9J1L - chains O and o of the 15 polymer chains in the assembly; structure by electron microscopy, 3.28 A resolution.

# Chain O
Protein: FtbO
Source organism: Listeria monocytogenes
Reference sequence: A0A3T2E047 (A0A3T2E047_LISMN); numbering as in UniProt (aligned over 1-146)
Sequence (146 residues; row label = number of the first residue in the row):
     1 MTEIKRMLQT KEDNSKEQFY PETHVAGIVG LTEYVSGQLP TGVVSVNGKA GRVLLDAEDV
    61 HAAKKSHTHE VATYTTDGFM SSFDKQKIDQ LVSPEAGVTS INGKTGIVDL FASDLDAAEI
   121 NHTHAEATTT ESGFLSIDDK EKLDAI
Not modelled in the structure: 1
Metal / ion sites: Fe ion site 1: H67, H69 (shared with 2 residues of chain 3; H67(o) of chain o); Fe ion site 2: H122, H124 (shared with 2 residues of chain 3; H122(o), H124(o) of chain o)

# Chain o
Protein: FtbO
Source organism: Listeria monocytogenes
Reference sequence: A0A3T2E047 (A0A3T2E047_LISMN); residue numbers follow UniProt; this construct covers 1-159
Sequence (159 residues; row label = number of the first residue in the row):
     1 MTEIKRMLQT KEDNSKEQFY PETHVAGIVG LTEYVSGQLP TGVVSVNGKA GRVLLDAEDV
    61 HAAKKSHTHE VATYTTDGFM SSFDKQKIDQ LVSPEAGVTS INGKTGIVDL FASDLDAAEI
   121 NHTHAEATTT ESGFLSIDDK EKLDAIQVIA LETIKEVIE
Not modelled in the structure: 1, 147-159
Metal / ion sites: Fe ion site 1: H67 (shared with 2 residues of chain 3; H67(O), H69(O) of chain O); Fe ion site 2: H122, H124 (shared with 2 residues of chain 3; H122(O), H124(O) of chain O)

# Interface between chain O and chain o
Pairs across the interface (144; chain O residue first):
  T2(O) - Q18(o)
  T2(O) - Y20(o)
  E3(O) - Q9(o)  hydrogen bond
  E3(O) - F19(o)
  E3(O) - Y20(o)
  I4(O) - Y20(o)
  I4(O) - E22(o)
  K5(O) - Q9(o)
  K5(O) - F19(o)
  K5(O) - Y20(o)  hydrogen bond (backbone-backbone)
  K5(O) - P21(o)
  K5(O) - E22(o)  hydrogen bond (backbone-backbone)
  M7(O) - P21(o)  hydrophobic
  Y20(O) - E22(o)
  Y20(O) - T23(o)
  Y20(O) - H24(o)
  P21(O) - P21(o)  hydrophobic
  P21(O) - E22(o)
  P21(O) - T23(o)
  E22(O) - G27(o)
  E22(O) - V29(o)
  T23(O) - T23(o)
  T23(O) - G27(o)
  T23(O) - I28(o)
  T23(O) - V29(o)  hydrogen bond (backbone-backbone)
  H24(O) - I28(o)
  H24(O) - V29(o)
  V25(O) - I28(o)
  V25(O) - G30(o)
  V25(O) - L31(o)
  G27(O) - I4(o)
  V29(O) - Y20(o)
  L31(O) - L31(o)  hydrophobic
  L31(O) - Y34(o)  hydrophobic
  T32(O) - Y34(o)
  V35(O) - Q38(o)
  L39(O) - Q38(o)
  L39(O) - L39(o)
  L39(O) - T41(o)
  T41(O) - T41(o)
  V43(O) - G42(o)
  V43(O) - V43(o)  hydrogen bond (backbone-backbone)
  V44(O) - G42(o)
  G51(O) - G42(o)
  G51(O) - V43(o)
  G51(O) - V44(o)  hydrogen bond (backbone-backbone)
  G51(O) - S45(o)
  R52(O) - V44(o)
  R52(O) - S45(o)
  V53(O) - V43(o)  hydrophobic
  V53(O) - S45(o)  hydrogen bond (backbone-backbone)
  V53(O) - V46(o)  hydrophobic
  V53(O) - N47(o)  hydrogen bond (backbone-backbone)
  L54(O) - N47(o)
  L55(O) - N47(o)  hydrogen bond (backbone-side chain)
  L55(O) - V60(o)
  D56(O) - V60(o)
  A57(O) - V60(o)  hydrogen bond (backbone-backbone)
  A57(O) - H61(o)
  A57(O) - A62(o)  hydrophobic
  A62(O) - A62(o)  hydrophobic
  A63(O) - A62(o)
  A63(O) - A63(o)  hydrogen bond (backbone-backbone)
  K64(O) - A63(o)
  K65(O) - H61(o)
  K65(O) - A62(o)
  K65(O) - A63(o)
  H67(O) - A63(o)
  H67(O) - H67(o)  hydrogen bond
  H67(O) - H69(o)
  H69(O) - H69(o)
  V71(O) - D77(o)
  F79(O) - H69(o)
  F79(O) - G78(o)
  F79(O) - F79(o)  hydrophobic
  M80(O) - A72(o)
  M80(O) - D77(o)
  M80(O) - G78(o)  hydrogen bond (backbone-backbone)
  M80(O) - F79(o)
  M80(O) - M80(o)  hydrophobic
  S82(O) - T73(o)
  S82(O) - Y74(o)
  S82(O) - T75(o)  hydrogen bond (side chain-backbone)
  S82(O) - T76(o)  hydrogen bond (side chain-backbone)
  S82(O) - D77(o)  hydrogen bond
  K85(O) - A72(o)
  K85(O) - D84(o)  salt bridge
  Q86(O) - Y74(o)
  I88(O) - D84(o)
  D89(O) - Y74(o)  hydrogen bond
  L91(O) - K87(o)  hydrogen bond (backbone-side chain)
  V92(O) - K87(o)
  S93(O) - K87(o)
  V98(O) - G97(o)
  V98(O) - V98(o)  hydrogen bond (backbone-backbone)
  T99(O) - G97(o)
  T99(O) - V98(o)
  K104(O) - V98(o)
  T105(O) - G97(o)
  T105(O) - V98(o)
  G106(O) - G97(o)  hydrogen bond (backbone-backbone)
  G106(O) - V98(o)
  G106(O) - S100(o)
  I107(O) - S100(o)
  V108(O) - S100(o)
  V108(O) - I101(o)
  V108(O) - N102(o)  hydrogen bond (backbone-backbone)
  D109(O) - N102(o)
  L110(O) - I101(o)  hydrophobic
  L110(O) - L115(o)  hydrophobic
  F111(O) - D116(o)
  A112(O) - L115(o)
  A112(O) - A117(o)  hydrophobic
  L115(O) - L115(o)  hydrophobic
  A118(O) - A117(o)
  A118(O) - A118(o)  hydrogen bond (backbone-backbone)
  E119(O) - D116(o)
  E119(O) - A118(o)
  I120(O) - D116(o)
  I120(O) - A117(o)
  I120(O) - A118(o)  hydrophobic
  H122(O) - A118(o)
  H122(O) - H122(o)
  H122(O) - H124(o)
  H124(O) - H124(o)  hydrogen bond
  F134(O) - H124(o)
  F134(O) - S132(o)
  F134(O) - G133(o)
  F134(O) - F134(o)  hydrophobic
  L135(O) - A127(o)  hydrophobic
  L135(O) - S132(o)  hydrogen bond (backbone-side chain)
  L135(O) - G133(o)  hydrogen bond (backbone-backbone)
  L135(O) - L135(o)  hydrophobic
  I137(O) - T129(o)
  I137(O) - T130(o)
  K140(O) - A127(o)
  K140(O) - T128(o)
  K140(O) - D139(o)  salt bridge
  L143(O) - D139(o)
  L143(O) - K142(o)
  L143(O) - L143(o)  hydrophobic
  D144(O) - T129(o)
  I146(O) - K142(o)  hydrogen bond (backbone-side chain)
  I146(O) - I146(o)  hydrophobic
Interface residues without a listed pair, chain O (79 interface residues in all): Q18, I28, V46, A50, V60, S81, P94, I101, A117, S136, E141
Interface residues without a listed pair, chain o (71 interface residues in all): M7, K11, D59, L91, A96, T99, E131

# In short
Chain O and chain o form an interface of 79 and 71 residues respectively; the contacts include 26 hydrogen
bonds and 2 salt bridges. Among the polar pairs are K85(O)-D84(o), K140(O)-D139(o) and E3(O)-Q9(o). H67(O),
H69(O) and H67(o) form the Fe ion site 1.
Here chain O is FtbO and chain o is FtbO, both from Listeria monocytogenes. Entry 9J1L (Side fiber of monocin)
was determined by electron microscopy, deposited together with 9J1J and 9J1K.
